Entry 6MMB (electron microscopy, 12.70 A resolution (very low resolution: no residue pairs are listed; an interface is given only as per-side residue counts)); this record covers chains A and B of the 4 polymer chains in the assembly.

# Chain A
Molecule: Glutamate receptor ionotropic, NMDA 1
Source organism: Rattus norvegicus
UniProt: P35439 (NMDZ1_RAT), isoform P35439-5; numbering as in UniProt (aligned over 1-838)
Amino-acid sequence (838 residues; row label = number of the first residue in the row):
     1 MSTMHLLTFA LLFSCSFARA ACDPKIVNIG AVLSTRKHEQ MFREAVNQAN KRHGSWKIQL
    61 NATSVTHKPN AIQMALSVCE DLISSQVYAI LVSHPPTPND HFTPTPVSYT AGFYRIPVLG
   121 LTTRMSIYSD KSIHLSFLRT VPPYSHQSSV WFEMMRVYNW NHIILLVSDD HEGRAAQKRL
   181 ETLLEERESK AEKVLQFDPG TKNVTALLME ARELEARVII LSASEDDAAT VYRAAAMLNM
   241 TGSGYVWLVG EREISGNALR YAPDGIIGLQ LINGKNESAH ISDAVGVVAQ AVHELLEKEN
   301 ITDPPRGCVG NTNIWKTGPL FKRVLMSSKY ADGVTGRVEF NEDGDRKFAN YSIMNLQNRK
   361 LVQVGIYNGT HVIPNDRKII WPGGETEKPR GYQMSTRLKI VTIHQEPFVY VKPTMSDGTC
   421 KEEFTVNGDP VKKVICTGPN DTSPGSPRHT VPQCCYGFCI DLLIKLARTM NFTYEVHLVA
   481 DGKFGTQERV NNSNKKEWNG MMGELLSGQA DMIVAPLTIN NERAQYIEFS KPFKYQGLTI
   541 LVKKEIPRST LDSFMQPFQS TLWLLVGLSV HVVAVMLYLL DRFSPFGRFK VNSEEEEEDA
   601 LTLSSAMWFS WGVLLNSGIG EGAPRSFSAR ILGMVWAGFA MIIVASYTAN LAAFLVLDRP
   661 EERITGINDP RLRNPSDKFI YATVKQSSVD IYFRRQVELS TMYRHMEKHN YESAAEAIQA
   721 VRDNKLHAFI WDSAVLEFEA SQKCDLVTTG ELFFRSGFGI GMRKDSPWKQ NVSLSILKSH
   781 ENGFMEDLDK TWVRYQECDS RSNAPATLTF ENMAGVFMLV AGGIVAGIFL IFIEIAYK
Unresolved in the structure: 1-24, 545-551, 586-600, 621-626, 655-660, 795-807
Cystine bridges: Cys420-Cys454, Cys436-Cys455
Covalently attached groups: N-acetylglucosamine (NAG) linked to Asn61, Asn203, Asn239, Asn276, Asn300, Asn350, Asn368, Asn440, Asn471, Asn491, Asn771
Curated features (UniProtKB/Swiss-Prot):
  - region: Leu603 to Pro624 (Pore-forming)
  - binding site (glycine): Pro516, Thr518, Arg523, Ser688, Asp732
  - glycosylation (N-linked (GlcNAc...) asparagine): Asn61, Asn203, Asn239, Asn276, Asn300, Asn350, Asn368, Asn440, Asn471, Asn491, Asn674, Asn771

# Chain B
Molecule: Glutamate receptor ionotropic, NMDA 2A
Source organism: Rattus norvegicus
UniProt: Q00959 (NMDE1_RAT); residues 1-837 here = UniProt positions 1-837
Amino-acid sequence (837 residues; row label = number of the first residue in the row):
     1 MGRLGYWTLL VLPALLVWRD PAQNAAAEKG PPALNIAVLL GHSHDVTERE LRNLWGPEQA
    61 TGLPLDVNVV ALLMNRTDPK SLITHVCDLM SGARIHGLVF GDDTDQEAVA QMLDFISSQT
   121 FIPILGIHGG ASMIMADKDP TSTFFQFGAS IQQQATVMLK IMQDYDWHVF SLVTTIFPGY
   181 RDFISFIKTT VDNSFVGWDM QNVITLDTSF EDAKTQVQLK KIHSSVILLY CSKDEAVLIL
   241 SEARSLGLTG YDFFWIVPSL VSGNTELIPK EFPSGLISVS YDDWDYSLEA RVRDGLGILT
   301 TAASSMLEKF SYIPEAKASC YGQAEKPETP LHTLHQFMVN VTWDGKDLSF TEEGYQVHPR
   361 LVVIVLNKDR EWEKVGKWEN QTLSLRHAVW PRYKSFSDCE PDDNHLSIVT LEEAPFVIVE
   421 DIDPLTETCV RNTVPCRKFV KINNSTNEGM NVKKCCKGFC IDILKKLSRT VKFTYDLYLV
   481 TNGKHGKKVN NVWNGMIGEV VYQRAVMAVG SLTINEERSE VVDFSVPFVE TGISVMVSRS
   541 NGTVSPSAFL EPFSASVWVM MFVMLLIVSA IAVFVFEYFS PVGYNRNLAK GKAPHGPSFT
   601 IGKAIWLLWG LVFNNSVPVQ NPKGTTSKIM VSVWAFFAVI FLASYTANLA AFMIQEEFVD
   661 QVTGLSDKKF QRPHDYSPPF RFGTVPNGST ERNIRNNYPY MHQYMTRFNQ RGVEDALVSL
   721 KTGKLDAFIY DAAVLNYKAG RDEGCKLVTI GSGYIFATTG YGIALQKGSP WKRQIDLALL
   781 QFVGDGEMEE LETLWLTGIC HNEKNEVMSS QLDIDNMAGV FYMLAAAMAL SLITFIW
Unresolved in the structure: 1-33, 324-329, 393-402, 539-545, 580-597, 653-659, 801-808
Cystine bridges: Cys87-Cys320, Cys429-Cys455
Covalently attached groups: N-acetylglucosamine (NAG) linked to Asn75, Asn340, Asn380, Asn443, Asn444, Asn687
Construct notes: conflict Thr758 (Ser in Q00959)

# How chain A and chain B interact
At this resolution (13 A) residue pairs are not listed: 79 residues of chain A and 78 of chain B lie at the interface.

# In short
79 residues of chain A and 78 residues of chain B are in contact. Covalently linked N-acetylglucosamine: at
Asn61(A), Asn203(A), Asn239(A), Asn276(A), Asn300(A) and Asn350(A) and 5 more. N-acetylglucosamine is
covalently linked to Asn75(B), Asn340(B), Asn380(B), Asn443(B), Asn444(B) and Asn687(B).
Here chain A is Glutamate receptor ionotropic, NMDA 1 and chain B is Glutamate receptor ionotropic, NMDA 2A,
both from Rattus norvegicus. Entry 6MMB (Diheteromeric NMDA receptor GluN1/GluN2A in the 'Super-Splayed'
conformation, in complex with glycine and glutamate, in the ...) was determined by electron microscopy,
deposited together with 6MM9, 6MMA, 6MMG, 6MMH, 6MMI, 6MMJ and 12 further entries.
